6YLJ - chain A; structure by X-ray diffraction, 1.75 A resolution.

== Chain A ==
Molecule: Endochitinase 42
Organism: Trichoderma harzianum
Notes: EC 3.2.1.14
Reference sequence: P48827 (CHI42_TRIHA); residue numbers follow UniProt; this construct covers 1-423
Amino-acid sequence (423 residues; each row starts with the number of its first residue):
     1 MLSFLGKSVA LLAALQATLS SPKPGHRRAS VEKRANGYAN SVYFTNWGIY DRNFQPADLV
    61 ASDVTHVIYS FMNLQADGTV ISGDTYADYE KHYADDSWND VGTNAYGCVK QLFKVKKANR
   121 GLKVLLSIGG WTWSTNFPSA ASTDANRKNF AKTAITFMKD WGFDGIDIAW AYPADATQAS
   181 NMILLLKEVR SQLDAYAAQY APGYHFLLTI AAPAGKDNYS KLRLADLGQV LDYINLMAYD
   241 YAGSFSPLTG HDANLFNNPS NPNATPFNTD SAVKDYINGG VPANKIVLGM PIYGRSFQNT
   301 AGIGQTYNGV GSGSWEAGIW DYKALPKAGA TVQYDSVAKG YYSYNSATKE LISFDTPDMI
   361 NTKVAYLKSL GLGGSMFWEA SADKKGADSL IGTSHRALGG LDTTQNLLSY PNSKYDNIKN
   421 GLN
Not modelled in the structure: 1-34
Construct notes: conflict Ala169 (Asp in P48827), Ala171 (Glu in P48827), Leu193 (Arg in P48827), Leu390 (Val in P48827)
Swiss-Prot annotation at these positions:
  - binding site (chitin): Gly102, Thr103, Gly129 to Thr132, Tyr172, Met237 to Asp240, Trp378
  - glycosylation: Asn218 (N-linked (GlcNAc...) asparagine)
Ion coordination: Zn2+ site 1: Asp51, Asp226; Zn2+ site 2: His205, Asp232; Zn2+ site 3: His395 (together with acetate ion)
Reported in the primary citation:
  - catalytic residues: Asp167 (citing earlier work)
  - binding site for N-acetylglucosamine: Trp47, Asp51, Arg52, Trp131, Thr132, Tyr172, Asn218, Asp240, Phe245, Tyr293, Arg295, Glu316, Ile319, Trp378, Glu379
  - conformationally variable residues (loop rearrangement, order/disorder transition, side-chain flip): Tyr86, Trp98, Trp131, Thr132, Tyr172, Gly243 to Gly250, Glu316
  - binding site for acetate ion: Asp84
  - mutagenesis - Y172E, Y172F, R295A, R295T: decreased catalytic activity on chitin
  - mutagenesis - Y172E, Y172F, F245N, R295A, R295T: decreased catalytic activity on NAG6
  - mutagenesis - F245N: decreased catalytic activity on colloidal chitin
  - mutagenesis - R295S: increased catalytic activity on colloidal chitin
  - mutagenesis - F245N, R295A, R295S, E316A, E316S: increased catalytic activity on chitosan CHIT50
  - mutagenesis - R295S (40-fold): increased catalytic activity on CHIT100
  - mutagenesis - R295S, E316S: increased catalytic activity on NAG6
  - mutagenesis - E316S: increased catalytic activity on chitin
  - mutagenesis - E316A, E316N: decreased catalytic activity

== Summary ==
The Zn2+ site 1 is built by Asp51 and Asp226. His205 and Asp232 form the Zn2+ site 2. Curated annotation
(UniProt) lists 12 chitin-binding residues. From the paper: the catalytic residue Asp167; Y172E, Y172F and
F245N, among others, reduce catalytic activity on NAG6; 9 substitutions were tested in all.
Chain A is Endochitinase 42 (Trichoderma harzianum); the structure, Structure of D169A/E171A double mutant of
chitinase Chit42 from Trichoderma harzianum complexed with chitinhexaose, was determined by X-ray diffraction,
deposited together with 6YN4 and 7AKQ.
